PDB entry 2FHC | X-ray diffraction, 1.85 A resolution | chain A

== Chain A ==
Name: Alpha-dextrin endo-1,6-alpha-glucosidase
Organism: Klebsiella pneumoniae
Notes: EC 3.2.1.41
Reference sequence: W9BQ28 (W9BQ28_KLEPN); residues 1-1083 here correspond to UniProt positions 20-1102 (UniProt number = residue number + 19)
Chain sequence (1083 residues; row label = number of the first residue in the row):
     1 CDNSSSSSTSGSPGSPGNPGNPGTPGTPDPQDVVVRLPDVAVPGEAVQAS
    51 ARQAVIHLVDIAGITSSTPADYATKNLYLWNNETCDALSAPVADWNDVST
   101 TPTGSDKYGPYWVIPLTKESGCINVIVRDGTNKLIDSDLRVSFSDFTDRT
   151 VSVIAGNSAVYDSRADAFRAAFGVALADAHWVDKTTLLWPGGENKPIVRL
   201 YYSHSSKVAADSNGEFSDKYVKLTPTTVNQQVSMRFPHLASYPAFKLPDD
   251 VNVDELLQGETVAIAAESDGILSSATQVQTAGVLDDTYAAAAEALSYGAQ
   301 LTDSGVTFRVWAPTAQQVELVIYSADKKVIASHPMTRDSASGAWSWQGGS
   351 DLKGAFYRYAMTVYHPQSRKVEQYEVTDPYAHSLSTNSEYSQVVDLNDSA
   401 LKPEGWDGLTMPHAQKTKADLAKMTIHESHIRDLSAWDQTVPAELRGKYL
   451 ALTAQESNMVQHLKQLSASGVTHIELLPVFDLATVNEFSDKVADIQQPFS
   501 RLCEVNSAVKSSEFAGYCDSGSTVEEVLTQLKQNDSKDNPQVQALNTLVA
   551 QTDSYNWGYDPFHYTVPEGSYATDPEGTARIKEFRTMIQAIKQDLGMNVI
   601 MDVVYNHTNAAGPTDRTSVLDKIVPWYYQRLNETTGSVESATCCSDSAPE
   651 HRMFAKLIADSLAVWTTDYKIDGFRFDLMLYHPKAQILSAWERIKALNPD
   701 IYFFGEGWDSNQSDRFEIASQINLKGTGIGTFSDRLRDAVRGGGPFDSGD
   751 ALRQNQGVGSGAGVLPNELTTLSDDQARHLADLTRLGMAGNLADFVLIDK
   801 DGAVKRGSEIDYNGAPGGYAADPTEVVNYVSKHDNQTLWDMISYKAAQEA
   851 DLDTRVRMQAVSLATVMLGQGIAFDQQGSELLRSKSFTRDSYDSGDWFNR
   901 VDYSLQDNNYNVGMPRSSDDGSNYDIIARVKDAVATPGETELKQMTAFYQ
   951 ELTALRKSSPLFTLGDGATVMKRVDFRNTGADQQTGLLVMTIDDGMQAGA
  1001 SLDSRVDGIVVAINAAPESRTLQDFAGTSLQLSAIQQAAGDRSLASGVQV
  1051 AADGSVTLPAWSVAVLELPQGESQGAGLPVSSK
Not modelled in the structure: 1-31
Sequence notes: conflict Leu680 (Gly699 in W9BQ28)
Disulfide bonds: Cys85-Cys122, Cys503-Cys518, Cys643-Cys644
Bound ions: Ca2+ site 1: Asp148, Thr150, Asp162; Ca2+ site 2: Asp481, Leu482, Glu487, Glu568; Ca2+ site 3: Ala550, Asp553, Tyr555, Asp893; Ca2+ site 4: Asp994, Ser1001, Asp1003, Val1006, Gln1070

== In short ==
Asp148, Thr150 and Asp162 form the Ca2+ site 1. Asp481, Leu482, Glu487 and Glu568 form the Ca2+ site 2.
Chain A is Alpha-dextrin endo-1,6-alpha-glucosidase (Klebsiella pneumoniae); the structure, Crystal Structure
Analysis of Klebsiella pneumoniae pullulanase complexed with maltotriose, was determined by X-ray diffraction,
deposited together with 2FGZ, 2FH6, 2FH8, 2FHB and 2FHF.
